PDB entry 3EWF | X-ray diffraction, 2.50 A resolution | chains B and J of the 8 polymer chains in the assembly

Chain B:
Molecule: Histone deacetylase 8
From: Homo sapiens
Notes: EC 3.5.1.98
Reference sequence: Q9BY41 (HDAC8_HUMAN); residue numbers follow UniProt; this construct covers 1-377
Sequence (388 residues; numbered 1 to 388; the number before each row is that of its first residue):
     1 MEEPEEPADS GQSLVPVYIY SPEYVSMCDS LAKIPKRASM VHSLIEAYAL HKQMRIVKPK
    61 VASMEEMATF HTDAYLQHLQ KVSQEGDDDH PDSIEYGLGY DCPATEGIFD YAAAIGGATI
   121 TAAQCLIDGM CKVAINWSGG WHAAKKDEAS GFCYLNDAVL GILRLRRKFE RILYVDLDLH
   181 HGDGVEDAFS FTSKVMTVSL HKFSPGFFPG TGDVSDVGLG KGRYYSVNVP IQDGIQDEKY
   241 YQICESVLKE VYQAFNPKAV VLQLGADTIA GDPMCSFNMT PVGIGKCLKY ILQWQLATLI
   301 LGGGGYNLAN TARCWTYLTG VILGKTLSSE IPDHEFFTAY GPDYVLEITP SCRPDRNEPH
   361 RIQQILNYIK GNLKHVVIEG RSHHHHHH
Unresolved in the structure: 1-13, 378-388
Differences from the reference sequence: engineered mutation Ala143 (His in Q9BY41); expression tag (378-388)
Ion coordination: K+ site 1: Asp176, Asp178, His180, Ser199, Leu200; Zn2+ site 1: Asp178, His180, Asp267 (shared with Lys5(J) of chain J); K+ site 2: Phe189, Thr192, Val195, Tyr225; Zn2+ site 2: Cys352 (shared with 1 residue of chain C)
Ligand contacts:
  - 7-amino-4-methyl-chromen-2-one (MCM), molecule 1: Ala32, Lys33, Phe152, Pro273, Met274, Tyr306
  - 7-amino-4-methyl-chromen-2-one (MCM), molecule 2: Lys33, Tyr100, Asp101, Phe152
Swiss-Prot annotation at these positions:
  - binding site (substrate): Asp101, Gly151, Tyr306
  - binding site (a divalent metal cation): Asp178, His180, Asp267
  - modified residue: Ser39 (Phosphoserine)
  - natural variant: His180 (H180R: In CDLS5), Thr311 (T311M: In CDLS5), Gly320 (G320R: In CDLS5), His334 (H334R: In CDLS5)
  - mutagenesis: Ser39 (S39A: Enhances the deacetylase activity; S39E: Decreases the deacetylase activity), Asp101 (D101A: Complete loss of catalytical activity. Complete loss of catalytical activity; when associated with F-306; D101E: Partial loss of catalytical activity ...), Tyr306 (Y306F: Loss of catalytic activity. Complete loss of catalytic activity; when associated with A-101)
What the authors report for this chain:
  - mutagenesis - D101L, H143A: abolished catalytic activity
  - binding site for Peptidic substrate: Asp101, Tyr306
  - catalytic residues: Tyr306
  - Zn2+ coordination: Cys352
  - mutagenesis - D101E (7-fold), D101N: decreased catalytic activity

Chain J:
Molecule: Peptidic substrate
Sequence (5 residues; row label = number of the first residue in the row):
     1 XRHKK
Modified positions: ACE (acetyl group) at position 1; Lys4 (n(6)-acetyllysine; ALY); Lys5 (n(6)-acetyllysine; ALY)
Glycans and other covalent adducts: 7-amino-4-methyl-chromen-2-one (MCM) linked to Lys5
Ion coordination: Zn2+: Lys5 (shared with Asp178(B), His180(B), Asp267(B) of chain B)

Interface between chain B and chain J:
Residue-residue contacts (23; chain B residue first):
  Ile94(B) with Arg2(J), hydrogen bond (backbone-side chain)
  Glu95(B) with Arg2(J)
  Gly97(B) with Arg2(J)
  Tyr100(B) with Lys4(J)
  Asp101(B) with His3(J); Lys4(J); Lys5(J), hydrogen bond (side chain-backbone)
  Trp141(B) with Lys5(J)
  His142(B) with Lys5(J)
  Glu148(B) with Arg2(J), salt bridge
  Gly151(B) with Lys5(J)
  Phe152(B) with Lys5(J)
  Asp178(B) with Lys5(J)
  His180(B) with Lys5(J)
  Phe208(B) with His3(J); Lys4(J); Lys5(J)
  Pro209(B) with His3(J), hydrogen bond (backbone-side chain)
  Gly210(B) with His3(J)
  Asp267(B) with Lys5(J)
  Met274(B) with Lys5(J)
  Gly304(B) with Lys5(J)
  Tyr306(B) with Lys5(J)
Also at the interface, not in a pair above, chain B (23 interface residues in all): Cys153, Gly206, Phe207, Gly303

In short:
23 residues of chain B face 4 of chain J across their interface; the contacts include 3 hydrogen bonds and 1
salt bridge. Polar pairs include Glu148(B)-Arg2(J), Ile94(B)-Arg2(J) and Asp101(B)-Lys5(J). Bound to chain B:
7-amino-4-methyl-chromen-2-one. The paper reports the catalytic residue Tyr306(B); D101L and H143A of chain B
abolish catalytic activity; 4 substitutions were tested in all.
Chain B is Histone deacetylase 8 (Homo sapiens) and chain J is Peptidic substrate; the structure, Crystal
Structure Analysis of human HDAC8 H143A variant complexed with substrate, was determined by X-ray diffraction.
